7Q7J - chains H and L of the 3 polymer chains in the assembly; structure by X-ray diffraction, 2.69 A resolution.

== Chain H ==
Molecule: Reaction center protein H chain
From: Cereibacter sphaeroides
UniProt: P0C0Y7 (RCEH_RHOSH); numbering as in UniProt (aligned over 10-250)
Sequence (241 residues; numbered 10 to 250; the number before each row is that of its first residue):
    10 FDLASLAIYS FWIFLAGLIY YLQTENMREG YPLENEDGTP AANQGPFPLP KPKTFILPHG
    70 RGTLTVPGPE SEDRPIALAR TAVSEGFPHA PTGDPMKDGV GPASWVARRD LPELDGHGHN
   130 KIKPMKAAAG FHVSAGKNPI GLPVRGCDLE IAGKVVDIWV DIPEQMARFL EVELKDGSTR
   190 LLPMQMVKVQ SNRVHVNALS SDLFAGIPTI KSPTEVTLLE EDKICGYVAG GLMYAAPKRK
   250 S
Not modelled in the structure: 250

== Chain L ==
Molecule: Reaction center protein L chain
From: Cereibacter sphaeroides
UniProt: P0C0Y8 (RCEL_RHOSH); residues 1-281 here correspond to UniProt positions 2-282 (UniProt number = residue number + 1)
Sequence (281 residues; each row starts with the number of its first residue):
     1 ALLSFERKYR VPGGTLVGGN LFDFWVGPFY VGFFGVATFF FAALGIILIA WSAVLQGTWN
    61 PQLISVYPPA LEYGLGGAPL AKGGLWQIIT ICATGAFVSW ALREVEICRK LGIGYHIPFA
   121 FAFAILAYLT LVLFRPVMMG AWGYAFPYGI WTHLDWVSNT GYTYGNFHYN PAHMIAITFF
   181 FTNALALALH GALVLSAANP EKGKEMRTPD HEDTFFRDLV GYSIGTLGIH RLGLLLSLSA
   241 VFFSALCMII TGTIWFDQWV DWWQWWVKLP WWANIPGGIN G
Construct notes: engineered mutation Thr178 (Ser179 in P0C0Y8)

== How chain H and chain L interact ==
Contacting residue pairs (69; chain H residue first):
  Gly39(H) with Leu3(L); Ser4(L), hydrogen bond (backbone-backbone); Phe5(L)
  Tyr40(H) with Leu3(L), hydrophobic
  Leu42(H) with Ala1(L), hydrophobic; Leu2(L); Leu3(L), hydrophobic
  Glu43(H) with Ala1(L); Leu2(L), hydrogen bond (backbone-backbone); Ser4(L)
  Glu45(H) with Arg7(L); Arg10(L), salt bridge
  Ala50(H) with Ala1(L), hydrophobic
  Lys62(H) with Asn199(L), hydrogen bond
  Phe64(H) with Ala198(L); Asn199(L); Met206(L), hydrophobic
  Ile65(H) with Glu205(L); Met206(L), hydrogen bond (backbone-backbone)
  Leu66(H) with Met206(L), hydrophobic
  Pro67(H) with Glu205(L); Met206(L)
  His68(H) with Glu205(L)
  Glu79(H) with Ser4(L)
  Glu81(H) with Ser4(L); Phe5(L); Lys8(L), salt bridge
  Ile85(H) with Arg7(L); Lys8(L)
  Leu87(H) with Arg7(L); Lys8(L); Val11(L), hydrophobic
  Gly95(H) with Phe24(L); Trp25(L), hydrogen bond (backbone-backbone)
  Phe96(H) with Phe24(L), hydrophobic
  Pro97(H) with Arg10(L); Val11(L); Pro12(L); Asp23(L); Trp25(L)
  His98(H) with Arg7(L), hydrogen bond; Arg10(L), hydrogen bond (backbone-backbone); Val11(L); Pro12(L)
  Val109(H) with Lys8(L)
  Gly110(H) with Lys8(L), hydrogen bond (backbone-backbone); Tyr9(L); Val11(L)
  Pro111(H) with Val11(L); Lys110(L)
  Ser113(H) with Lys8(L); Tyr9(L)
  Trp114(H) with Lys8(L)
  Val115(H) with Tyr9(L)
  Asp124(H) with Asp210(L)
  Gly125(H) with Thr208(L); Asp210(L), hydrogen bond (backbone-side chain)
  Pro172(H) with Asp210(L)
  Glu173(H) with Asp213(L); Gly225(L); Thr226(L), hydrogen bond; Leu227(L)
  Met175(H) with Leu227(L), hydrophobic
  Ala238(H) with Gly112(L)
  Met242(H) with Pro12(L); Gly13(L); Gly14(L); Arg109(L)
  Tyr243(H) with Val11(L)
Also at the interface, not in a pair above, chain H (41 interface residues in all): Glu38, Arg83, Ala88, Glu94, Ala99, Pro100, Lys130
Also at the interface, not in a pair above, chain L (32 interface residues in all): Leu111, Lys204, Pro209

== Summary ==
41 residues of chain H face 32 of chain L across their interface, with 10 hydrogen bonds and 2 salt bridges.
Among the polar pairs are Glu45(H)-Arg10(L), Glu81(H)-Lys8(L) and Lys62(H)-Asn199(L).
Chain H is Reaction center protein H chain and chain L is Reaction center protein L chain, both from
Cereibacter sphaeroides; the structure, Room temperature structure of the Rhodobacter Sphaeroides
Photosynthetic Reaction Center F(M197)H mutant at 75 MPa helium ..., was determined by X-ray diffraction.
